PDB entry 5SB9 | X-ray diffraction, 2.50 A resolution | chains C and E of the 6 polymer chains in the assembly

== Chain C ==
Name: Tubulin alpha-1B chain
Organism: Bos taurus
Reference sequence: P81947 (TBA1B_BOVIN); residue numbers follow UniProt; this construct covers 1-451
Sequence (451 residues; each row starts with the number of its first residue):
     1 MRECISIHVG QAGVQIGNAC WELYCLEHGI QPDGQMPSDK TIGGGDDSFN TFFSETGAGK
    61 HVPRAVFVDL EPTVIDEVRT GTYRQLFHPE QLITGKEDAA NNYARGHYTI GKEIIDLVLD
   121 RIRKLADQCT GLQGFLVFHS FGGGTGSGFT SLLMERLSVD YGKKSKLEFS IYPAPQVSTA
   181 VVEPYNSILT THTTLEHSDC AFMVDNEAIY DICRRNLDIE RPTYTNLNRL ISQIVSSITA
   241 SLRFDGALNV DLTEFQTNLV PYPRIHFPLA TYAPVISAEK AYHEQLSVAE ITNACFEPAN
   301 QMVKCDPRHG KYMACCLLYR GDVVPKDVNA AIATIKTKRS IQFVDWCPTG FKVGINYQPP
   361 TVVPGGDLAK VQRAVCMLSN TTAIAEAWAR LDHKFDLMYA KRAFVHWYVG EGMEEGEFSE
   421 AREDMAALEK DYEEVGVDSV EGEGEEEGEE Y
Disordered / not traced: 441-451
Metal / ion sites: Ca2+: Asp39, Thr41, Gly44, Glu55
Residues lining bound ligands: GTP (guanosine-5'-triphosphate): Gly10, Gln11, Ala12, Gln15, Ile16, Asp69, Asp98, Ala99, Ala100, Asn101, Ser140, Gly142, Gly143, Gly144, Thr145, Gly146, Ile171, Pro173, Val177, Ser178, Thr179, Glu183, Asn206, Tyr224, Leu227, Asn228, Ile231

== Chain E ==
Name: Stathmin-4
Organism: Rattus norvegicus
Reference sequence: P63043 (STMN4_RAT); residues 5-145 here correspond to UniProt positions 49-189 (UniProt number = residue number + 44)
Sequence (143 residues; row label = number of the first residue in the row):
     3 MADMEVIELN KCTSGQSFEV ILKPPSFDGV PEFNASLPRR RDPSLEEIQK KLEAAEERRK
    63 YQEAELLKHL AEKREHEREV IQKAIEENNN FIKMAKEKLA QKMESNKENR EAHLAAMLER
   123 LQEKDKHAEE VRKNKELKEE ASR
Disordered / not traced: 3-5, 30-42, 142-145
Sequence notes: initiating methionine (3); expression tag (4)
UniProt features mapped onto this chain:
  - modified residue: Ser46 (Phosphoserine)

== Interface between chain C and chain E ==
Residue-residue contacts - 33 pairs, chain C then chain E:
  His107(C) with Lys104(E); Met105(E)
  Tyr108(C) with Lys104(E); Met105(E), hydrophobic; Asn108(E)
  Thr109(C) with Arg112(E), hydrogen bond
  Lys112(C) with Met105(E)
  Leu152(C) with Leu101(E), hydrophobic
  Glu155(C) with Leu101(E); Lys104(E), salt bridge
  Arg156(C) with Leu101(E)
  Ser158(C) with Phe93(E); Ile94(E)
  Val159(C) with Ile94(E); Lys98(E)
  Gly162(C) with Ile94(E)
  Lys163(C) with Asn90(E); Phe93(E)
  Thr193(C) with Lys104(E)
  Glu196(C) with Lys100(E), salt bridge
  His197(C) with Phe93(E); Ala97(E)
  Val409(C) with His115(E), hydrogen bond (backbone-side chain)
  Gly410(C) with Arg112(E); His115(E)
  Glu411(C) with Asn108(E), hydrogen bond (backbone-side chain); Arg112(E), salt bridge
  Gly412(C) with Asn108(E), hydrogen bond (backbone-side chain); Asn111(E), hydrogen bond (backbone-side chain); Arg112(E)
  Met413(C) with Asn108(E)
  Glu414(C) with Ser107(E); Asn111(E), hydrogen bond

== In short ==
20 residues of chain C and 14 residues of chain E are in contact, with 6 hydrogen bonds and 3 salt bridges.
Polar contacts include Glu155(C)-Lys104(E), Glu196(C)-Lys100(E) and Glu411(C)-Arg112(E). Bound to chain C:
GTP. Asp39(C), Thr41(C), Gly44(C) and Glu55(C) coordinate Ca2+.
Here chain C is Tubulin alpha-1B chain (Bos taurus) and chain E is Stathmin-4 (Rattus norvegicus). Entry 5SB9
(Tubulin-maytansinoid-4a-complex) was determined by X-ray diffraction together with 5SB8, 5SBA, 5SBB, 5SBC,
5SBD and 5SBE from the same study.
